PDB entry 7BG3 | X-ray diffraction, 1.40 A resolution | chains A and P

[Chain A]
Protein: 14-3-3 protein sigma
From: Homo sapiens
Reference sequence: P31947 (1433S_HUMAN); residue numbers follow UniProt; this construct covers 1-248
Sequence (252 residues; each row starts with the number of its first residue; numbers below 1 keep their minus sign (Ala-3 is residue -3)):
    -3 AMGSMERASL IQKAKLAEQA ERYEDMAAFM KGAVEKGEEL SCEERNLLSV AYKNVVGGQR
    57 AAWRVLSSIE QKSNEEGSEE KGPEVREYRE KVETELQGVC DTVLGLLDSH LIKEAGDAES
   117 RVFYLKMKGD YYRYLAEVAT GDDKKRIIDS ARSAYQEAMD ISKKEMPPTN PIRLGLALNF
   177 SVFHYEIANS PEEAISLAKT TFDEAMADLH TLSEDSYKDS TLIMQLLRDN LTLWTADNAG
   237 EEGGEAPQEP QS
Unresolved in the structure: 72-74, 232-248
Covalent attachments: 1-(3-bromanyl-4-methyl-phenyl)-2-(2-bromophenyl)imidazole (TKK) linked to Lys122
Modified / non-standard residues: Cys38 (S-hydroxycysteine; CSO)
Construct notes: expression tag (-3 to 0)
Bound ions: Ca2+: Glu35, Glu110, Glu188
Residues lining bound ligands: TKK (1-(3-bromanyl-4-methyl-phenyl)-2-(2-bromophenyl)imidazole): Cys38, Asn42, Ser45, Glu115, Phe119, Pro167, Ile168, Gly171, Ile219
Swiss-Prot annotation at these positions:
  - site (Interaction with phosphoserine on interacting protein): Arg56, Arg129
  - modified residue (Phosphoserine): Ser5, Ser74, Ser248

[Chain P]
Protein: Peptidyl-prolyl cis-trans isomerase NIMA-interacting 1
Notes: EC 5.2.1.8
Reference sequence: Q13526 (PIN1_HUMAN); residue numbers follow UniProt; this construct covers 61-77
Sequence (17 residues; each row starts with the number of its first residue):
    61 LVKHSQSRRP SSWRQEK
Unresolved in the structure: 61-67, 76-77
Modified / non-standard residues: Ser72 (phosphoserine; SEP)
Swiss-Prot annotation at these positions:
  - modified residue: Ser71 (Phosphoserine)

[Interface between chain A and chain P]
Pairs across the interface - 19 pairs, chain A then chain P:
  Asn42(A) - Gln75(P)  hydrogen bond
  Val46(A) - Gln75(P)
  Arg56(A) - Ser72(P)
  Arg129(A) - Ser72(P)
  Tyr130(A) - Ser72(P)
  Leu174(A) - Ser71(P)
  Leu174(A) - Ser72(P)
  Leu174(A) - Trp73(P)
  Asn175(A) - Ser72(P)
  Asn175(A) - Trp73(P)  hydrogen bond (side chain-backbone)
  Val178(A) - Pro70(P)  hydrophobic
  Val178(A) - Ser71(P)
  Glu182(A) - Pro70(P)
  Ile219(A) - Trp73(P)  hydrophobic
  Asn226(A) - Pro70(P)
  Asn226(A) - Ser71(P)  hydrogen bond (side chain-backbone)
  Leu229(A) - Arg68(P)
  Leu229(A) - Pro70(P)  hydrophobic
  Trp230(A) - Pro70(P)  hydrophobic
Other interface residues (no listed pair), chain A (18 interface residues in all): Glu14, Lys49, Lys122, Gly171, Leu222
Other interface residues (no listed pair), chain P (8 interface residues in all): Arg69, Arg74

[In short]
18 residues of chain A and 8 residues of chain P are in contact, with 3 hydrogen bonds. Polar pairs include
Asn42(A)-Gln75(P), Asn175(A)-Trp73(P) and Asn226(A)-Ser71(P). Covalently linked compound TKK: at Lys122(A).
Glu35(A), Glu110(A) and Glu188(A) form the Ca2+ site.
Chain A is 14-3-3 protein sigma (Homo sapiens) and chain P is Peptidyl-prolyl cis-trans isomerase
NIMA-interacting 1; the structure, 14-3-3 sigma with Pin1 binding site pS72 and covalently bound PC2046, was
determined by X-ray diffraction together with 7AOG, 7AXN, 7AYF, 7AZ1, 7AZ2, 7BDP and 17 further entries from
the same study.
